5GIO - chains B and G of the 10 polymer chains in the assembly; structure by X-ray diffraction, 3.60 A resolution.

Chain B:
Molecule: C/D box methylation guide ribonucleoprotein complex aNOP56 subunit
Source organism: Sulfolobus solfataricus
UniProtKB: A0A0E3MJI1 (A0A0E3MJI1_SULSF); residues 4-380 here correspond to UniProt positions 3-379 (UniProt number = residue number - 1)
Sequence (388 residues; numbered 1 to 388; the number before each row is that of its first residue):
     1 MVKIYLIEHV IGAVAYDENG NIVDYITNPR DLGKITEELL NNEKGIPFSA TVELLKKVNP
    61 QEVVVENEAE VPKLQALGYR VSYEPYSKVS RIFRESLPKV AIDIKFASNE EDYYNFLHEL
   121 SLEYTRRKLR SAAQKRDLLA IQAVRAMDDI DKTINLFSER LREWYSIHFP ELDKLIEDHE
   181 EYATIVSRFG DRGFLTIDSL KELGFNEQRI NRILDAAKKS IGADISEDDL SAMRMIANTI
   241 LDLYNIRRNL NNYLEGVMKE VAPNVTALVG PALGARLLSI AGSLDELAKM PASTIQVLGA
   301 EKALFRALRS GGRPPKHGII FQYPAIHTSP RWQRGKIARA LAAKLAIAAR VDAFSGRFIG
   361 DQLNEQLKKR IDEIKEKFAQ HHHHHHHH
Not modelled in the structure: 1-2, 378-388
Sequence notes: initiating methionine (1); expression tag (2-3, 381-388)

Chain G:
Molecule: C/d RNA
Sequence (40 nucleotides; row label = number of the first residue in the row):
     1 GGGAGUCUUG UGAUGAAACA CUCAUGGUCU GAAGACUCCC
Not modelled in the structure: 36-40

Interface between chain B and chain G:
Pairs across the interface (45):
  Lys152(B) - A20(G)  hydrogen bond to the phosphate
  Lys152(B) - C21(G)  salt bridge to the phosphate
  Asn155(B) - C21(G)  sugar contact
  Leu156(B) - U22(G)  sugar contact
  Glu159(B) - C21(G)  hydrogen bond to the sugar
  Glu159(B) - U22(G)  sugar contact
  Arg160(B) - U22(G)  hydrogen bond to the phosphate
  Arg160(B) - C23(G)  salt bridge to the phosphate
  Glu163(B) - C23(G)  hydrogen bond to the sugar
  Gln296(B) - A16(G)  hydrogen bond to the base
  Gly299(B) - A18(G)  hydrogen bond to the sugar
  Gly299(B) - C19(G)  sugar contact
  Ala300(B) - A18(G)  sugar contact
  Ala303(B) - A17(G)  sugar contact
  Ala303(B) - A18(G)  phosphate contact
  Ala303(B) - C19(G)  phosphate contact
  Arg306(B) - A17(G)  base contact
  Arg313(B) - A16(G)  sugar contact
  Arg313(B) - A17(G)  base contact
  Pro314(B) - A16(G)  hydrogen bond to the sugar
  Pro314(B) - A17(G)  sugar contact
  Pro315(B) - A16(G)  base contact
  Pro315(B) - A17(G)  sugar contact
  Pro315(B) - A18(G)  phosphate contact
  Lys316(B) - A16(G)  base contact
  Lys316(B) - A17(G)  salt bridge to the phosphate
  Lys316(B) - A18(G)  salt bridge to the phosphate
  His317(B) - A18(G)  hydrogen bond to the sugar
  Gly318(B) - A18(G)  hydrogen bond to the sugar
  Phe321(B) - A18(G)  base contact
  Gly335(B) - A16(G)  hydrogen bond to the base
  Lys336(B) - U14(G)  phosphate contact
  Lys336(B) - G15(G)  salt bridge to the phosphate
  Lys336(B) - A16(G)  base contact
  Arg339(B) - A13(G)  salt bridge to the phosphate
  Arg339(B) - U14(G)  salt bridge to the phosphate
  Arg339(B) - G15(G)  salt bridge to the phosphate
  Arg339(B) - A16(G)  base contact
  Ala343(B) - G12(G)  phosphate contact
  Lys344(B) - U11(G)  phosphate contact
  Lys344(B) - G12(G)  salt bridge to the phosphate
  Ile347(B) - U11(G)  phosphate contact
  Arg370(B) - A13(G)  salt bridge to the phosphate
  Arg370(B) - U14(G)  salt bridge to the phosphate
  Glu373(B) - U8(G)  sugar contact
Also at the interface, not in a pair above, chain B (29 interface residues in all): Lys302, Ile319, Ala340

In short:
The interface between chain B and chain G involves 29 residues on one side and 14 on the other; the contacts
include 10 hydrogen bonds and 11 salt bridges. Polar pairs include Gln296(B)-A16(G), Gly335(B)-A16(G) and
Glu159(B)-C21(G).
Here chain B is C/D box methylation guide ribonucleoprotein complex aNOP56 subunit (Sulfolobus solfataricus)
and chain G is C/d RNA. Entry 5GIO (Crystal structure of box C/D RNP with 12 nt guide regions and 13 nt
substrates) was determined by X-ray diffraction together with 5GIN and 5GIP from the same study.
